9DWL - chains H and J of the 11 polymer chains in the assembly; structure by electron microscopy, 3.90 A resolution.

== Chain H ==
Name: Histone H2B type 1-C/E/F/G/I
From: Homo sapiens
UniProt: P62807 (H2B1C_HUMAN); residues 1-125 here correspond to UniProt positions 2-126 (UniProt number = residue number + 1)
Amino-acid sequence (125 residues; numbered 1 to 125; the number before each row is that of its first residue):
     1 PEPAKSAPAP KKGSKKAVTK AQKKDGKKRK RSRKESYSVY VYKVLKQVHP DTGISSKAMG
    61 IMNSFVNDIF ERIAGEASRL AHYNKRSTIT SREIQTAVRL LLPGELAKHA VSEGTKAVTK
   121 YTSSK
Disordered / not traced: 1-34, 125
Swiss-Prot annotation at these positions:
  - modified residue: Pro-1 (N-acetylproline), Glu-2 (ADP-ribosyl glutamic acid), Lys-5 (N6-(2-hydroxyisobutyryl)lysine), Ser-6 (ADP-ribosylserine), Lys-11 (N6-(beta-hydroxybutyryl)lysine), Lys-12 (N6-(2-hydroxyisobutyryl)lysine), Ser-14 (Phosphoserine), Lys-15 (N6-acetyllysine), Lys-16 (N6-(beta-hydroxybutyryl)lysine), Lys-20 (N6-(2-hydroxyisobutyryl)lysine), Lys-23 (N6-(2-hydroxyisobutyryl)lysine), Lys-24 (N6-(2-hydroxyisobutyryl)lysine), Lys-34 (N6-(2-hydroxyisobutyryl)lysine), Glu-35 (PolyADP-ribosyl glutamic acid), Ser-36 (Phosphoserine), Lys-43 (N6-(2-hydroxyisobutyryl)lysine), Lys-46 (N6-(2-hydroxyisobutyryl)lysine), Lys-57 (N6,N6-dimethyllysine), Arg-79 (Dimethylated arginine), Lys-85 (N6,N6,N6-trimethyllysine) and 6 more in UniProt
  - glycosylation: Ser-112 (O-linked (GlcNAc) serine)
  - cross-link (Glycyl lysine isopeptide (Lys-Gly)): Lys-5 (interchain with G-Cter in SUMO2), Lys-20 (interchain with G-Cter in SUMO2), Lys-34 (interchain with G-Cter in ubiquitin), Lys-120 (interchain with G-Cter in ubiquitin)

== Chain J ==
Molecule: 601 J strand (non-damaged strand)
Sequence (147 nucleotides; row label = number of the first residue in the row):
     1 ATCGGATGTA TATATCTGAC ACGTGCCTGG AGACTAGGGA GTAATCCCCT TGGCGGTTAA
    61 AACGCGGGGG ACAGCGCGTA CGTGCGTTTA AGCGGTGCTA GAGCTGTCTA CGACCAATTG
   121 AGCGGCCTCG GCACCGGGAT TCTCGAT

== Interface between chain H and chain J ==
Residue-residue contacts (10; chain H residue first):
  Tyr-42(H) / DA21(J)  sugar contact
  Tyr-42(H) / DC22(J)  phosphate contact
  Ile-54(H) / DA21(J)  phosphate contact
  Ser-55(H) / DC20(J)  phosphate contact
  Ser-56(H) / DC20(J)  hydrogen bond to the phosphate
  Arg-86(H) / DA40(J)  salt bridge to the phosphate
  Arg-86(H) / DG41(J)  salt bridge to the phosphate
  Ser-87(H) / DG39(J)  phosphate contact
  Ser-87(H) / DA40(J)  hydrogen bond to the phosphate
  Thr-88(H) / DA40(J)  hydrogen bond to the phosphate
Interface residues without a listed pair, chain H (8 interface residues in all): Gly-53

== In short ==
8 residues of chain H face 6 of chain J across their interface; the contacts include 3 hydrogen bonds and 2
salt bridges. Among the polar pairs are Ser-56(H)/DC20(J), Ser-87(H)/DA40(J) and Thr-88(H)/DA40(J).
Chain H is Histone H2B type 1-C/E/F/G/I (Homo sapiens) and chain J is 601 J strand (non-damaged strand); the
structure, Nucleosome containing a 1-nt gap at SHL-5.5, was determined by electron microscopy.
